PDB entry 4LO1 | X-ray diffraction, 2.25 A resolution | chains A and C of the 3 polymer chains in the assembly

Chain A:
Molecule: Ha-33
Source organism: Clostridium botulinum
UniProt: Q45871 (Q45871_CLOBO); numbering as in UniProt (aligned over 2-293)
Chain sequence (296 residues; numbered 2 to 297; the number before each row is that of its first residue):
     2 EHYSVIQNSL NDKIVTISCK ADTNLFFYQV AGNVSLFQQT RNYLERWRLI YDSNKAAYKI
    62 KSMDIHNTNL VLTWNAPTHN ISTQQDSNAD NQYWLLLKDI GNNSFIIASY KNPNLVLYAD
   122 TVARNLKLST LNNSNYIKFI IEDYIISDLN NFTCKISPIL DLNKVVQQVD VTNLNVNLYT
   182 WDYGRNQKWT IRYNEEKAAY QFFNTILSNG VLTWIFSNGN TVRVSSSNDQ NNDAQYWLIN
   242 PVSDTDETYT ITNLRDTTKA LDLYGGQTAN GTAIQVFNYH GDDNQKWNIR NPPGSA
Unresolved in the structure: 2-8, 295-297
Sequence notes: expression tag (294-297)
Residues lining bound ligands: beta-D-galactopyranose (GAL): Asp263, Leu264, Tyr265, Gly266, Gln276, Phe278, His281, Asn285, Gln286
What the authors report for this chain:
  - binding site for beta-D-galactopyranose: Phe278
  - mutagenesis - D263A/F278A: abolished binding to beta-D-galactopyranose
  - specificity-determining residues: Tyr180, Asn187, Phe278 (proposed by the authors, not directly observed)
  - mutagenesis - D263A, F278A: abolished binding to Lac

Chain C:
Molecule: Ha-17
Source organism: Clostridium botulinum
UniProt: Q45878 (Q45878_CLOBO); residues 2-146 here = UniProt positions 2-146
Chain sequence (147 residues; numbered 0 to 146; the number before each row is that of its first residue; numbering starts at 0):
     0 GPSVERTFLP NGNYNIKSIF SGSLYLNPVS KSLTFSNESS ANNQKWNVEY MAENRCFKIS
    60 NVAEPNKYLS YDNFGFISLD SLSNRCYWFP IKIAVNTYIM LSLNKVNELD YAWDIYDTNE
   120 NILSQPLLLL PNFDIYNSNQ MFKLEKI
Unresolved in the structure: 0-2
Sequence notes: expression tag (0-1)

How chain A and chain C interact:
Pairs across the interface (16):
  Trp75(A) - Leu108(C)  hydrophobic
  Pro78(A) - Leu108(C)  hydrophobic
  Pro78(A) - Phe132(C)
  Thr79(A) - Phe132(C)
  His80(A) - Phe132(C)
  Lys112(A) - Glu107(C)  salt bridge
  Asn113(A) - Asn106(C)
  Asn113(A) - Leu108(C)
  Asn113(A) - Tyr110(C)  hydrogen bond
  Asn115(A) - Tyr110(C)  hydrogen bond
  Leu116(A) - Pro130(C)  hydrophobic
  Leu116(A) - Phe132(C)  hydrophobic
  Thr131(A) - Leu129(C)
  Leu132(A) - Tyr115(C)
  Asn133(A) - Tyr115(C)
  Asn134(A) - Tyr115(C)
Interface residues without a listed pair, chain A (13 interface residues in all): Leu129
Interface residues without a listed pair, chain C (9 interface residues in all): Asp133

In short:
The interface between chain A and chain C involves 13 residues on one side and 9 on the other, with 2 hydrogen
bonds and 1 salt bridge. Polar contacts include Lys112(A)-Glu107(C), Asn113(A)-Tyr110(C) and
Asn115(A)-Tyr110(C). The paper reports a binding site for beta-D-galactopyranose at Phe278(A); D263A and F278A
of chain A abolish binding to Lac.
Here chain A is Ha-33 and chain C is Ha-17, both from Clostridium botulinum. Entry 4LO1 (HA17-HA33-Gal) was
determined by X-ray diffraction (same publication as 4LO0, 4LO2, 4LO3, 4LO4, 4LO5, 4LO6 and 4LO7).
